Entry 7M87 (X-ray diffraction, 1.85 A resolution); this record covers chains A and P of the 3 polymer chains in the assembly.

Chain A:
Protein: DNA polymerase eta
Organism: Homo sapiens
Notes: EC 2.7.7.7
UniProtKB: Q9Y253 (POLH_HUMAN); residues 1-432 here = UniProt positions 1-432
Amino-acid sequence (435 residues; row label = number of the first residue in the row; numbers below 1 keep their minus sign (Gly-2 is residue -2)):
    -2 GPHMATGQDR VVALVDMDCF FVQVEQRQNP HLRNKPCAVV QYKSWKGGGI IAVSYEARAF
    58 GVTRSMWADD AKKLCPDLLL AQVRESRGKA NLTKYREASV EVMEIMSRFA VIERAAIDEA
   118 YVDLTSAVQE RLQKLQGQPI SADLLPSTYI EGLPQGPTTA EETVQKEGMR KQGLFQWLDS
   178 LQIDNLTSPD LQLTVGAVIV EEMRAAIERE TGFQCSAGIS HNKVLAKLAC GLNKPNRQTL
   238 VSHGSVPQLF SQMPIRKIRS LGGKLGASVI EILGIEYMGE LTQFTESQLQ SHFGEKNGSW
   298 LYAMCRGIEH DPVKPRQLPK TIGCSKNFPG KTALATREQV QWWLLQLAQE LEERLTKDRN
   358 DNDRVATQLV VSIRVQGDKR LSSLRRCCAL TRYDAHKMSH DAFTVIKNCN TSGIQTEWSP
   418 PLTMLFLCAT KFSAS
Disordered / not traced: 155-160
Construct notes: expression tag (-2 to 0); engineered mutation Ala113 (Ser in Q9Y253)
Ion coordination: Mg2+ site 1: Asp13, Asp115, Glu116 (together with 2'-deoxyadenosine 5'-triphosphate) (shared with DA8(P), DA9(P) of chain P); Ca2+: Asp13, Met14, Asp115 (together with 2'-deoxyadenosine 5'-triphosphate); Mg2+ site 2: Asp13, Met14, Asp115
Ligand contacts:
  - : Asp13, Met14, Asp15, Asp115, Lys231
  - diphosphate / 2'-deoxyadenosine 5'-triphosphate: Asp13, Met14, Asp15, Cys16, Phe17, Phe18, Ile48, Ala49, Tyr52, Arg55, Arg61, Ile114, Asp115, Lys231
UniProt features mapped onto this chain:
  - binding site (Mg(2+)): Asp13, Met14, Asp115, Glu116
  - binding site (Mn(2+)): Asp13, Met14, Asp115, Glu116
  - binding site (a 2'-deoxyribonucleoside 5'-triphosphate): Arg61
  - natural variant: Val37 (deletion: In XPV), Leu75 (deletion: In XPV), Arg93 (R93P: In XPV), Arg111 (R111H: In XPV), Thr122 (T122P: In XPV), Gly153 (G153D: In a breast cancer sample), Thr191 (T191P: In XPV), Gly263 (G263V: In XPV), Val266 (V266D: In XPV), Gly295 (G295R: In XPV), Arg361 (R361S: In XPV)
  - mutagenesis: Tyr52 (Y52A/F: Reduces DNA polymerase activity; Y52E: Reduces DNA polymerase activity. Increases fidelity of replication and reduces translesion bypass), Arg61 (R61A: Reduces enzymatic activity by two-thirds), Ser62 (S62G: Increased DNA polymerase activity and translesion bypass compared to wild-type), Ala68 (A68S/V: Severe reduction in thymine dimer translesion bypass), Asn324 to Pro326 (Reduces binding to chromatin and to monoubiquitinated PCNA. Abolishes binding to monoubiquitinated PCNA; when associated with 705-E--H-713 Del)
From the paper describing this entry:
  - mutagenesis - S113A (20-fold): decreased catalytic activity
  - mutagenesis - S113A: unchanged catalytic activity on RNA-terminated primers
  - mutagenesis - S113A: unchanged catalytic activity on 2'F-dA

Chain P:
Molecule: 9-nt DNA strand
Sequence (9 nucleotides; numbered 1 to 9; the number before each row is that of its first residue):
     1 AGCGTCAAA
Ion coordination: Mg2+ site 1: DA8, DA9 (together with 2'-deoxyadenosine 5'-triphosphate) (shared with Asp13(A), Asp115(A), Glu116(A) of chain A); Mg2+ site 2: DA9 (together with diphosphate)

How chain A and chain P interact:
Contacting residue pairs - 28 pairs, chain A then chain P:
  Phe17(A) with DA9(P), hydrogen bond to the phosphate
  Phe18(A) with DA9(P), hydrogen bond to the phosphate
  Ile48(A) with DA9(P), sugar contact
  Ala49(A) with DA9(P), phosphate contact
  Ala113(A) with DA8(P), phosphate contact
  Ile114(A) with DA9(P), sugar contact
  Asp115(A) with DA8(P), phosphate contact; DA9(P), phosphate contact
  Glu116(A) with DA8(P), sugar contact
  Lys224(A) with DA8(P), salt bridge to the phosphate
  Ile255(A) with DA7(P), phosphate contact
  Arg256(A) with DA7(P), phosphate contact
  Ser257(A) with DC6(P), phosphate contact; DA7(P), hydrogen bond to the phosphate
  Leu258(A) with DA7(P), hydrogen bond to the phosphate
  Gly259(A) with DA7(P), hydrogen bond to the phosphate
  Gly260(A) with DC6(P), phosphate contact; DA7(P), phosphate contact
  Lys261(A) with DT5(P), salt bridge to the phosphate; DC6(P), hydrogen bond to the phosphate
  Leu262(A) with DC6(P), hydrogen bond to the phosphate
  Arg377(A) with DG4(P), salt bridge to the phosphate
  Leu381(A) with DC3(P), phosphate contact
  Arg382(A) with DG2(P), sugar contact; DC3(P), hydrogen bond to the phosphate; DG4(P), hydrogen bond to the base
  Arg383(A) with DG2(P), phosphate contact
  Cys384(A) with DG2(P), hydrogen bond to the phosphate
Other interface residues (no listed pair), chain A (27 interface residues in all): Asp13, Met14, Cys16, Ser379, Ser380
Other interface residues (no listed pair), chain P (9 interface residues in all): DA1

Summary:
27 residues of chain A and 9 residues of chain P are in contact, with 10 hydrogen bonds and 3 salt bridges.
Among the polar pairs are Arg382(A)-DG4(P), Phe17(A)-DA9(P) and Phe18(A)-DA9(P). The paper reports that S113A
of chain A reduces catalytic activity; S113A of chain A leaves catalytic activity on RNA-terminated primers
unchanged.
Here chain A is DNA polymerase eta (Homo sapiens) and chain P is a 9-nt DNA strand. Entry 7M87 (Human DNA Pol
eta S113A with dA-ended primer and dATP: in crystallo reaction for 230 s) was determined by X-ray diffraction
(same publication as 7M7L, 7M7M, 7M7N, 7M7O, 7M7P, 7M7Q and 19 further entries).
